8HU7 - chain A; structure by X-ray diffraction, 1.40 A resolution.

Chain A:
Molecule: Fibroblast growth factor 2
Source organism: Homo sapiens
UniProt: P09038 (FGF2_HUMAN); residues 10-155 here correspond to UniProt positions 143-288 (UniProt number = residue number + 133)
Chain sequence (147 residues; numbered 9 to 155; the number before each row is that of its first residue):
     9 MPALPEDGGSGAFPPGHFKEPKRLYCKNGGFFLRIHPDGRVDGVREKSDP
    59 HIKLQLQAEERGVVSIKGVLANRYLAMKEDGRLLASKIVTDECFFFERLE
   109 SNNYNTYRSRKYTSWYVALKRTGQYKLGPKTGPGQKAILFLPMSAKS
Not modelled in the structure: 9-19, 155
Differences from the reference sequence: initiating methionine (9); engineered mutation Glu28 (Asp161 in P09038), Leu78 (Cys211 in P09038), Ile96 (Cys229 in P09038), Pro137 (Ser270 in P09038)
Curated features (UniProtKB/Swiss-Prot):
  - region: Lys128 to Lys144 (Heparin-binding)
  - motif (Cell attachment site): Asp46 to Arg48, Asp88 to Arg90
  - binding site (heparin): Asn36
  - site (Important for interaction with integrin): Lys128, Arg129, Lys134
  - modified residue: Tyr82 (Phosphotyrosine)
  - cross-link: Lys95 (Glycyl lysine isopeptide (Lys-Gly) (interchain with G-Cter in SUMO1))
Reported in the primary citation:
  - contacts within the chain: Pro58-Leu78 (hydrophobic contact), His59-Leu78 (hydrophobic contact), Trp123-Pro137
  - mutagenesis - D28E/S137P (54.8 +/- 0.3 degC), C78L/C96I (52.7 +/- 0.1 degC), S137P (53.2 +/- 0.9 degC): increased stability
  - mutagenesis - D15E, D28E (51.9 +/- 0.8 degC): unchanged stability

In short:
From UniProt: heparin-binding residue Asn36. From the paper: D28E/S137P, C78L/C96I and S137P increase
stability; contacts within the chain involving Leu78, Pro58 and His59 among others; 5 substitutions were
tested in all.
Chain A is Fibroblast growth factor 2 (Homo sapiens); the structure, Crystal structure of FGF2-M1 mutant -
D28E/C78L/C96I/S137P, was determined by X-ray diffraction, deposited together with 8HUE.
